PDB entry 9GZO | electron microscopy, 3.15 A resolution | chains A and T of the 5 polymer chains in the assembly

== Chain A ==
Molecule: DNA-directed RNA polymerase, mitochondrial
From: Homo sapiens
Notes: EC 2.7.7.6
UniProtKB: O00411 (RPOM_HUMAN); residue numbers follow UniProt; this construct covers 43-1230
Amino-acid sequence (1188 residues; row label = number of the first residue in the row):
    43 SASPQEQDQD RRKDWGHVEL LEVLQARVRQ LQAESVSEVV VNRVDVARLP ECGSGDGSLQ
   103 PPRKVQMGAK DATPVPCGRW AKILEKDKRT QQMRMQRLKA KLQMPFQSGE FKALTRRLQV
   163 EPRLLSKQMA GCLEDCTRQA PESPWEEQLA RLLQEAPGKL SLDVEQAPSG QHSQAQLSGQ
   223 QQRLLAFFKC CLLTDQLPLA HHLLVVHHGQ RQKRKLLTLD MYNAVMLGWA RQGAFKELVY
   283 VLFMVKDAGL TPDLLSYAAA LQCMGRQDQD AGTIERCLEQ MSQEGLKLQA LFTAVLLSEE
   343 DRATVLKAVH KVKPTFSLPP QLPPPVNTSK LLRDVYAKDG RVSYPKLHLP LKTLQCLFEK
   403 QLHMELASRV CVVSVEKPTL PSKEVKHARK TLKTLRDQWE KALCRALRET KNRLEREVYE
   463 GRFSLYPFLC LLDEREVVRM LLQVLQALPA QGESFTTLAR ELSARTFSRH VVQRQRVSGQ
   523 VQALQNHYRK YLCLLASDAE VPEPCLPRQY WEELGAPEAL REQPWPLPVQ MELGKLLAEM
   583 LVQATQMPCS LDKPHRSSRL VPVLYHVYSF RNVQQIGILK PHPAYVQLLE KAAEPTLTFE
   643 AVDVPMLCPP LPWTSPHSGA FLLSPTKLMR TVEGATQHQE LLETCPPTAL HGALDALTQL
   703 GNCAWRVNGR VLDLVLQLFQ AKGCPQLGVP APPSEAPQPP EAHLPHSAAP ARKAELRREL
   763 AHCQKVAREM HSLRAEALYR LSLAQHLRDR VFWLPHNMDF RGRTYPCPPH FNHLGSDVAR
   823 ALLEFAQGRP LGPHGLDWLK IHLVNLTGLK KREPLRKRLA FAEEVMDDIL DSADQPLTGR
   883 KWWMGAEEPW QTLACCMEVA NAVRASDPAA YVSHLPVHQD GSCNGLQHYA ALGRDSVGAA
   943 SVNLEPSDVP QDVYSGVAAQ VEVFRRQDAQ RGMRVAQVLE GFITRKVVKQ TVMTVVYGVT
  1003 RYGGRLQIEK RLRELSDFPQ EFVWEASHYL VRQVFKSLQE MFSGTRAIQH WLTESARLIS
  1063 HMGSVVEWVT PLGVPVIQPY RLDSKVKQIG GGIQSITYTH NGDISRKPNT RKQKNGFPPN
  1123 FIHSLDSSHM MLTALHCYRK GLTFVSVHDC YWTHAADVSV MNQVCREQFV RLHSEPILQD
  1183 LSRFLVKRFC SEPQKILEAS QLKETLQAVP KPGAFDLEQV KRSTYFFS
Disordered / not traced: 43-217, 356-365, 560-565, 597-598, 740-761, 1195-1199
Curated features (UniProtKB/Swiss-Prot):
  - active site: Asp922, Lys991, Asp1151
Reported in the primary citation:
  - conformationally variable residues (domain motion, side-chain flip): Tyr999, Trp1026
  - binding site for Non-template strand DNA: Trp1026
  - mutagenesis - W1026A: decreased catalytic activity

== Chain T ==
Molecule: Template strand DNA
Sequence (62 nucleotides; row label = number of the first residue in the row; numbers below 1 keep their minus sign (DC-7 is residue -7)):
    -7 CAGTTTCAAA TTTTATCTCC AGGCGGTATG CACTTTTAAC AGTCACCCCC CAACTAACAC
    53 AT
Disordered / not traced: -7 to 0, 32-54

== Chain A / chain T interface ==
Contacting residue pairs (53; chain A residue first):
  Arg253(A) with DT26(T), salt bridge to the phosphate
  Thr498(A) with DG15(T), base contact
  Arg502(A) with DG14(T), hydrogen bond to the base; DG15(T), hydrogen bond to the base
  Leu569(A) with DG15(T), base contact
  Tyr610(A) with DG17(T), hydrogen bond to the phosphate; DG18(T), hydrogen bond to the phosphate
  Gln616(A) with DC16(T), base contact
  Gln617(A) with DC16(T), hydrogen bond to the base; DG17(T), hydrogen bond to the base
  Ile618(A) with DC16(T), sugar contact; DG17(T), phosphate contact
  Gly619(A) with DG17(T), hydrogen bond to the phosphate
  Arg672(A) with DC12(T), hydrogen bond to the phosphate; DA13(T), salt bridge to the phosphate
  Thr673(A) with DA13(T), base contact
  Val674(A) with DA13(T), phosphate contact; DG14(T), base contact
  Glu675(A) with DA13(T), base contact; DG14(T), base contact
  Asp801(A) with DC12(T), sugar contact
  Phe802(A) with DC11(T), phosphate contact; DC12(T), phosphate contact
  Arg803(A) with DC11(T), hydrogen bond to the sugar
  Tyr807(A) with DC12(T), sugar contact
  Thr996(A) with DC9(T), base contact
  Tyr999(A) with DC9(T), phosphate contact; DT10(T), stacking on the base
  Gly1000(A) with DC9(T), sugar contact
  Val1001(A) with DC9(T), phosphate contact
  Thr1002(A) with DT8(T), hydrogen bond to the phosphate; DC9(T), hydrogen bond to the phosphate
  Tyr1004(A) with DT8(T), stacking on the base
  Gly1005(A) with DC9(T), hydrogen bond to the phosphate
  Gln1009(A) with DC9(T), base contact
  Tyr1082(A) with DT10(T), hydrogen bond to the phosphate; DC11(T), hydrogen bond to the phosphate
  Gln1096(A) with DG17(T), hydrogen bond to the phosphate
  Ser1097(A) with DG17(T), phosphate contact; DG18(T), hydrogen bond to the phosphate
  Thr1099(A) with DG15(T), sugar contact; DG17(T), hydrogen bond to the phosphate
  Tyr1100(A) with DG15(T), base contact
  Thr1101(A) with DG15(T), hydrogen bond to the base
  Asn1103(A) with DG14(T), hydrogen bond to the base; DG15(T), hydrogen bond to the base
  Arg1113(A) with DA7(T), phosphate contact; DT8(T), salt bridge to the phosphate
  Asn1117(A) with DT8(T), phosphate contact; DT10(T), sugar contact
  Gly1118(A) with DT10(T), sugar contact
  Pro1121(A) with DT10(T), sugar contact
  His1125(A) with DT10(T), hydrogen bond to the base
Other interface residues (no listed pair), chain A (47 interface residues in all): Gln254, Met573, Val615, Lys669, Gly676, Gln1090, Ile1095, Ile1098, Lys1114, Asn1122
Other interface residues (no listed pair), chain T (14 interface residues in all): DC25

== Summary ==
47 residues of chain A and 14 residues of chain T are in contact; the contacts include 21 hydrogen bonds, 3
salt bridges and 2 aromatic stacking contacts. Polar pairs include Arg502(A)-DG14(T), Arg502(A)-DG15(T) and
Gln617(A)-DC16(T). From the paper: a binding site for Non-template strand DNA at Trp1026(A); W1026A of chain A
reduces catalytic activity.
Chain A is DNA-directed RNA polymerase, mitochondrial (Homo sapiens) and chain T is Template strand DNA; the
structure, Cryo-EM structure of the human mitochondrial RNA polymerase transcription initiation complex
(POLRMT/TFB2M/DNA/RNA) without TFAM; and with ..., was determined by electron microscopy (same publication as
9GZM, 9GZN, 9R95 and 9R96).
